Entry 6H39 (X-ray diffraction, 2.50 A resolution); this record covers chains M and b of the 28 polymer chains in the assembly.

== Chain M ==
Protein: Proteasome subunit beta type-7
From: Saccharomyces cerevisiae (strain ATCC 204508 / S288c)
Notes: EC 3.4.25.1
Reference sequence: P30657 (PSB7_YEAST); residues -12 to 233 here correspond to UniProt positions 21-266 (UniProt number = residue number + 33)
Chain sequence (246 residues; row label = number of the first residue in the row; numbers below 1 keep their minus sign (Thr-12 is residue -12)):
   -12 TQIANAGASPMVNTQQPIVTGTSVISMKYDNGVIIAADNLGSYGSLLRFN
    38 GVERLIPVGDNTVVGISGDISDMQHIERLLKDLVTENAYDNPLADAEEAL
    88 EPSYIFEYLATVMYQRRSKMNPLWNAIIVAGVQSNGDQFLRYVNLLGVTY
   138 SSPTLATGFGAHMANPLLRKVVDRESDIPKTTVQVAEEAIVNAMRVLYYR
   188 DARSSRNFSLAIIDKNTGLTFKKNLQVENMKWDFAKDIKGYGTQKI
Not modelled in the structure: -12 to 0

== Chain b ==
Protein: Proteasome subunit beta type-1
From: Saccharomyces cerevisiae (strain ATCC 204508 / S288c)
Notes: EC 3.4.25.1
Reference sequence: P38624 (PSB1_YEAST); residues 1-196 here correspond to UniProt positions 20-215 (UniProt number = residue number + 19)
Chain sequence (196 residues; numbered 1 to 196; the number before each row is that of its first residue):
     1 TSIMAVTFKDGVILGADSRTTTGAYIANRVTDKLTRVHDKIWCCRSGSAA
    51 DTQAIADIVQYHLELYTSQYGTPSTETAASVFKELCYENKDNLTAGIIVA
   101 GYDDKNKGEVYTIPLGGSVHKLPYAIAGSGSTFIYGYCDKNFRENMSKEE
   151 TVDFIKHSLSQAIKWDGSSGGVIRMVVLTAAGVERLIFYPDEYEQL
Swiss-Prot annotation at these positions:
  - active site: Thr1 (Nucleophile)

== Interface between chain M and chain b ==
Contacting residue pairs (63; chain M residue first):
  Ser32(M) with Trp165(b); Asp166(b); Gly167(b), hydrogen bond (backbone-backbone)
  Leu33(M) with Phe133(b), hydrophobic; Trp165(b)
  Leu34(M) with Lys164(b); Trp165(b), hydrogen bond (backbone-backbone); Gly167(b)
  Arg35(M) with Trp165(b)
  Phe146(M) with Ala24(b); Tyr25(b)
  Tyr185(M) with Glu194(b), hydrogen bond
  Tyr186(M) with Ile26(b); Arg29(b)
  Arg187(M) with Ala24(b); Tyr25(b); Ile26(b), hydrogen bond (backbone-backbone); Ala27(b), hydrogen bond (side chain-backbone); Asn28(b); Arg29(b)
  Asp188(M) with Ala24(b); Ile26(b)
  Ala189(M) with Arg19(b); Thr21(b); Ala24(b), hydrogen bond (backbone-backbone); Ile26(b); Gly167(b)
  Arg190(M) with Ala24(b); Gly167(b)
  Arg193(M) with Asp191(b), salt bridge; Glu194(b), salt bridge
  Lys218(M) with Arg29(b), hydrogen bond (backbone-side chain)
  Trp219(M) with Arg29(b); Gly171(b); Val172(b), hydrophobic; Tyr189(b); Pro190(b)
  Asp220(M) with Tyr189(b)
  Phe221(M) with Arg29(b); Val30(b), hydrophobic
  Ala222(M) with Val30(b), hydrophobic; Val172(b), hydrophobic; Arg174(b), hydrogen bond (backbone-side chain); Ile187(b)
  Lys223(M) with Ile187(b); Tyr189(b)
  Ile225(M) with Val30(b), hydrophobic; Arg174(b)
  Lys226(M) with Asp32(b)
  Gly227(M) with Asp32(b), hydrogen bond (backbone-side chain)
  Tyr228(M) with Thr35(b); Arg45(b); Gln53(b), hydrogen bond (side chain-backbone); Ala56(b); Asp57(b), hydrogen bond
  Gln231(M) with Asp32(b); Leu34(b); Thr35(b); Arg36(b), hydrogen bond (side chain-backbone); Trp42(b); Arg185(b)
  Ile233(M) with Trp42(b); Arg185(b), hydrogen bond (backbone-side chain)
Also at the interface, not in a pair above, chain M (26 interface residues in all): Met150, Met217
Also at the interface, not in a pair above, chain b (34 interface residues in all): Ile163, Ser168

== Summary ==
Chain M and chain b form an interface of 26 and 34 residues respectively, with 13 hydrogen bonds and 2 salt
bridges. Among the polar pairs are Arg193(M)-Asp191(b), Arg193(M)-Glu194(b) and Tyr185(M)-Glu194(b). Curated
annotation (UniProt) lists active-site residue Thr1(b) on chain b.
Chain M is Proteasome subunit beta type-7 and chain b is Proteasome subunit beta type-1, both from
Saccharomyces cerevisiae (strain ATCC 204508 / S288c); the structure, Yeast 20S proteasome in complex with the
peptidic non-covalent binding inhibitor RTS-V5, was determined by X-ray diffraction together with 6CW8 from
the same study.
